Entry 7R7N (electron microscopy, 3.95 A resolution); this record covers chains E and L of the 3 polymer chains in the assembly.

# Chain E
Molecule: Spike glycoprotein
Organism: Severe acute respiratory syndrome coronavirus 2
UniProt: P0DTC2 (SPIKE_SARS2); numbering as in UniProt (aligned over 1-1208)
Amino-acid sequence (1288 residues; row label = number of the first residue in the row):
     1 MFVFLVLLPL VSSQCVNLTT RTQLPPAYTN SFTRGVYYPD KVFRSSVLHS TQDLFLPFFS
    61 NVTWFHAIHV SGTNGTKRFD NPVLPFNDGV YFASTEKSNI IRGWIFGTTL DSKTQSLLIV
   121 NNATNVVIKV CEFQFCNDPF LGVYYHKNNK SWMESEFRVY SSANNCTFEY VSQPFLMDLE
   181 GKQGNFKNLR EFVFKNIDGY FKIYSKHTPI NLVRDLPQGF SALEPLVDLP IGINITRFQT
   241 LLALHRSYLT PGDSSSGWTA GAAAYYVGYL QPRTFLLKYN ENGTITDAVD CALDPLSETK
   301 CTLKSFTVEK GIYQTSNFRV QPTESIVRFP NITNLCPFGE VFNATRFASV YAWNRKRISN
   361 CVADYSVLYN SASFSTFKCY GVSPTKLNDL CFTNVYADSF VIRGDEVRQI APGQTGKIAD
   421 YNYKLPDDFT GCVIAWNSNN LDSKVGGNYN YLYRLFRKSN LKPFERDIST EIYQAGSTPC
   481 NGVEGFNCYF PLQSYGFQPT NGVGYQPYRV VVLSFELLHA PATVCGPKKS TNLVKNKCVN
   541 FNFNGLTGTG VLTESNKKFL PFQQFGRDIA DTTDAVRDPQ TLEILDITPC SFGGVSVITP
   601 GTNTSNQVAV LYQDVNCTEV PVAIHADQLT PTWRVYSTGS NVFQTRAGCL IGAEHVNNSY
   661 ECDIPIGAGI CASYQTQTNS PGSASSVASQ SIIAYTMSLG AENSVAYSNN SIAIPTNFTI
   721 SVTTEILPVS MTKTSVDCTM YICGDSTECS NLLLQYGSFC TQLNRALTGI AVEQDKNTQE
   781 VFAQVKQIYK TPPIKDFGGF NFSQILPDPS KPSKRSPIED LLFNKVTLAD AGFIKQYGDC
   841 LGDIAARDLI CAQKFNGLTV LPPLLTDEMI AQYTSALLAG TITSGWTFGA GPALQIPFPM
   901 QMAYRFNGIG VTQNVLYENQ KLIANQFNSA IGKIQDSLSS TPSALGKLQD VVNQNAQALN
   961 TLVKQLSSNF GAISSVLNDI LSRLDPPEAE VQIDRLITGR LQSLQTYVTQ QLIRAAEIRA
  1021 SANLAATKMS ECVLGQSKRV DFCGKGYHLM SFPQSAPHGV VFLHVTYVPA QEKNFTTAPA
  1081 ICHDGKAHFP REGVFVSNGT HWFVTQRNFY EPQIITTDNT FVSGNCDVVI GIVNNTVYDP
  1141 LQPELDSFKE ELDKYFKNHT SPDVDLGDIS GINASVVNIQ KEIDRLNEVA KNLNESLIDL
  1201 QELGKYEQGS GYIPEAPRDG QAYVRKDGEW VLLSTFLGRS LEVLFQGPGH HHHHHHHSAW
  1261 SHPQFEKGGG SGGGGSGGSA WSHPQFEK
Disordered / not traced: 1-334, 518-521, 528-1288
Construct notes: conflict G682 (Arg in P0DTC2), S683 (Arg in P0DTC2), S685 (Arg in P0DTC2), P817 (Phe in P0DTC2), P892 (Ala in P0DTC2), P899 (Ala in P0DTC2), P942 (Ala in P0DTC2), P986 (Lys in P0DTC2), P987 (Val in P0DTC2); expression tag (1209-1288)
Curated features (UniProtKB/Swiss-Prot):
  - region: N280 to C301 (Putative superantigen), R403 to D405 (Integrin-binding motif), N448 to F456 (Immunodominant HLA epitope recognized by the CD8+), P681, A684 (Putative superantigen), S816 to Y837 (Fusion peptide 1), K835 to F855 (Fusion peptide 2), D1163 to E1202 (Heptad repeat 2)
  - site: R815, S816 (Cleavage)
  - glycosylation: N17 (N-linked (GlcNAc...) (complex) asparagine), N61 (N-linked (GlcNAc...) (hybrid) asparagine), N74 (N-linked (GlcNAc...) (complex) asparagine), N122 (N-linked (GlcNAc...) (hybrid) asparagine), N149 (N-linked (GlcNAc...) (complex) asparagine), N165 (N-linked (GlcNAc...) (complex) asparagine), N234 (N-linked (GlcNAc...) (high mannose) asparagine), N282 (N-linked (GlcNAc...) (complex) asparagine), T323 (O-linked (GalNAc) threonine), S325 (O-linked (HexNAc...) serine), N331 (N-linked (GlcNAc...) (complex) asparagine), N343 (N-linked (GlcNAc...) (complex) asparagine), N603 (N-linked (GlcNAc...) (hybrid) asparagine), N616 (N-linked (GlcNAc...) (complex) asparagine), N657 (N-linked (GlcNAc...) (complex) asparagine), T676 (O-linked (GlcNAc...) threonine), T678 (O-linked (GlcNAc...) threonine), N709 (N-linked (GlcNAc...) (high mannose) asparagine), N717 (N-linked (GlcNAc...) (hybrid) asparagine), N801 (N-linked (GlcNAc...) (hybrid) asparagine) and 6 more in UniProt
Disulfide bonds: C336-C361, C379-C432, C391-C525, C480-C488
Covalent attachments: glycan linked to N343

# Chain L
Molecule: S2D106 FAB light chain
Organism: Homo sapiens
Notes: antibody fragment or engineered binder
Amino-acid sequence (107 residues; each row starts with the number of its first residue):
     1 DIQLTQSPSS LSASVGDRVT ITCRASQSIS SYLNWYQQKP GKAPKVLIYA ASSLQSGVPS
    61 RFSGSGSGTD FTLTISSLQP EDFATYYCQQ SYSTPRTFGQ GTKVEMK
Disordered / not traced: 1, 12-17, 78-81, 105-107
Disulfide bonds: C23-C88

# How chain E and chain L interact
Residue-residue contacts (8; chain E residue first):
  E484(E) - R96(L)  hydrogen bond (backbone-side chain)
  G485(E) - Y32(L)  hydrogen bond (backbone-side chain)
  G485(E) - S91(L)
  G485(E) - Y92(L)
  F486(E) - S30(L)
  F486(E) - Y32(L)
  F486(E) - Y92(L)  hydrogen bond (backbone-backbone)
  Y489(E) - Y32(L)
Interface residues without a listed pair, chain E (5 interface residues in all): N487
From the paper, about this interface:
  - specific contacts: E484(E)-R96(L)
  - epitope / paratope residues, chain E: E484(E)
  - epitope / paratope residues, chain L: R96(L)

# Overview
The chain E/chain L interface involves 5 residues from each chain; the contacts include 3 hydrogen bonds.
Polar contacts include E484(E)-R96(L), G485(E)-Y32(L) and F486(E)-Y92(L). The authors report a contact between
E484(E) and R96(L). From the paper: epitope/paratope residues E484(E) and R96(L).
Here chain E is Spike glycoprotein (Severe acute respiratory syndrome coronavirus 2) and chain L is S2D106 FAB
light chain (Homo sapiens). Entry 7R7N (SARS-CoV-2 spike in complex with the S2D106 neutralizing antibody Fab
fragment (local refinement of the RBD ...) was determined by electron microscopy.
